PDB entry 2UWT | X-ray diffraction, 2.50 A resolution | chains H and M of the 3 polymer chains in the assembly

Chain H:
Molecule: Reaction center protein H chain
Source organism: Rhodobacter sphaeroides
UniProtKB: P0C0Y7 (RCEH_RHOSH); residue numbers follow UniProt; this construct covers 1-260
Amino-acid sequence (260 residues; numbered 1 to 260; the number before each row is that of its first residue):
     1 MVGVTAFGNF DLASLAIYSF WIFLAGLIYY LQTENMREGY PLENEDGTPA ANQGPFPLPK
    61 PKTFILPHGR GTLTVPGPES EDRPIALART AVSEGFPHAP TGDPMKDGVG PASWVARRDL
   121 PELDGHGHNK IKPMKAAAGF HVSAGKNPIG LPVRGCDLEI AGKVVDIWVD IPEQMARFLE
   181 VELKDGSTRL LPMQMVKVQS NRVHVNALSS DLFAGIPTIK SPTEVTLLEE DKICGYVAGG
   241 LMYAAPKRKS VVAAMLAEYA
Disordered / not traced: 1-10, 252-260

Chain M:
Molecule: Reaction center protein M chain
Source organism: Rhodobacter sphaeroides
UniProtKB: P0C0Y9 (RCEM_RHOSH); numbering as in UniProt (aligned over 1-307)
Amino-acid sequence (307 residues; numbered 1 to 307; the number before each row is that of its first residue):
     1 AEYQNIFSQV QVRGPADLGM TEDVNLANRS GVGPFSTLLG WFGNAQLGPI YLGSLGVLSL
    61 FSGLMWFFTI GIWFWYQAGW NPAVFLRDLF FFSLEPPAPE YGLSFAAPLK EGGLWLIASF
   121 FMFVAVWSWW GRTYLRAQAL GMGKHTAWAF LSAIWLWMVL GFIRPILMGS WSEAVPYGIF
   181 SHLDWTNNFS LVHGNLFYNP FHGLSIAFLY GSALLFAMHG ATILAVSRFG GERELEQIAD
   241 RGTAAERAAL FWRWTMGFNA TMEGIHRWAI WMAVLVTLTG GIGILLSGTV VDNWYVWGQN
   301 HGMAPLN
Disordered / not traced: 304-307
Metal / ion sites: bacteriochlorophyll a Mg site 1 near His182 (its only coordinating residue here); bacteriochlorophyll a Mg site 2 near His202 (its only coordinating residue here); Fe ion: His219, Glu234, His266 (shared with 2 residues of chain L)
Small-molecule neighbours:
  - bacteriochlorophyll a (BCL), molecule 1: Trp66, Met122, Val126, Phe150, Ala153, Ile154, Leu156, Trp157, Leu160, Trp185, Thr186, Asn187, Phe189, Ser190, Asn195, Leu196, Phe197, His202, Ser205, Ile206, Leu209, Tyr210, Val276, Thr277, Gly280, Gly281, Ile284
  - bacteriochlorophyll a (BCL), molecule 2: Phe67, Met122, Trp157, Leu160, Val175, Ile179, His182, Leu183, Trp185, Thr186
  - bacteriochlorophyll a (BCL), molecule 3: Thr186, Phe197, Leu209, Tyr210
  - bacteriochlorophyll a (BCL), molecule 4: Phe197, Gly203, Ile206, Ala207, Tyr210, Gly211, Leu214
  - bacteriopheophytin a (BPH), molecule 1: Ser59, Leu60, Gly63, Leu64, Trp66, Phe67, Ala125, Val126, Trp129, Thr133, Thr146, Ala149, Phe150, Ala153, Ala273, Val274, Thr277
  - bacteriopheophytin a (BPH), molecule 2: Tyr210, Ala213, Leu214, Ala217, Met218, Trp252, Thr255, Met256
  - spheroidene (SPO): Trp66, Phe67, Phe68, Ile70, Gly71, Phe74, Trp75, Phe85, Leu89, Phe105, Trp115, Leu116, Ser119, Phe120, Met122, Phe123, Trp157, Met158, Leu160, Gly161, Phe162, Trp171, Val175, Tyr177, Gly178, Ile179, His182
  - ubiquinone-10 (U10): Leu214, Leu215, Met218, His219, Thr222, Ile223, Ala245, Ala248, Ala249, Trp252, Met256, Phe258, Asn259, Ala260, Thr261, Met262, Ile265, Trp268, Met272

How chain H and chain M interact:
Contacting residue pairs (115):
  Asp11(H) - Val290(M)
  Asp11(H) - Trp297(M)  hydrogen bond
  Asp11(H) - Gly302(M)
  Asp11(H) - Met303(M)
  Leu12(H) - Val290(M)  hydrophobic
  Ala13(H) - Leu286(M)  hydrophobic
  Ala13(H) - Val291(M)  hydrophobic
  Ala13(H) - Trp297(M)
  Ser14(H) - Trp297(M)
  Ser14(H) - Gly302(M)  hydrogen bond (side chain-backbone)
  Ala16(H) - Phe201(M)
  Ile17(H) - Pro200(M)  hydrophobic
  Ile17(H) - Phe201(M)
  Ile17(H) - Leu204(M)  hydrophobic
  Phe20(H) - Leu204(M)  hydrophobic
  Phe20(H) - Phe208(M)  hydrophobic
  Phe20(H) - Thr279(M)
  Trp21(H) - Leu204(M)  hydrophobic
  Phe23(H) - Trp271(M)  hydrophobic
  Phe23(H) - Leu275(M)  hydrophobic
  Leu27(H) - Trp271(M)  hydrophobic
  Leu27(H) - Leu275(M)  hydrophobic
  Tyr30(H) - Arg267(M)  hydrogen bond
  Leu31(H) - Arg267(M)
  Leu31(H) - Trp268(M)
  Gln32(H) - Phe258(M)
  Glu34(H) - Arg267(M)  salt bridge
  Asn35(H) - Asn259(M)
  Asn35(H) - Ala260(M)
  Asn35(H) - Thr261(M)  hydrogen bond (side chain-backbone)
  Asn35(H) - Gly264(M)  hydrogen bond (side chain-backbone)
  Asn35(H) - Ile265(M)  hydrogen bond (side chain-backbone)
  Asn35(H) - Trp268(M)
  Glu38(H) - Ile238(M)
  Glu38(H) - Arg241(M)  salt bridge
  Glu38(H) - Thr261(M)
  Tyr40(H) - Arg253(M)  hydrogen bond
  Leu42(H) - Arg253(M)
  Lys62(H) - Glu263(M)  salt bridge
  Lys62(H) - Arg267(M)
  Phe64(H) - Ile238(M)  hydrophobic
  Phe64(H) - Glu263(M)
  Leu66(H) - Ala239(M)  hydrophobic
  Leu73(H) - Ile238(M)
  Leu73(H) - Ala239(M)
  Glu79(H) - Arg241(M)  salt bridge
  Pro111(H) - Arg247(M)  hydrogen bond (backbone-side chain)
  Ala112(H) - Arg247(M)
  Ser113(H) - Thr243(M)
  Ser113(H) - Arg247(M)  hydrogen bond (backbone-side chain)
  Val115(H) - Arg241(M)
  Val115(H) - Gly242(M)
  Val115(H) - Thr243(M)
  Val115(H) - Glu246(M)
  Arg117(H) - Glu236(M)  hydrogen bond (side chain-backbone)
  Arg117(H) - Gln237(M)
  Arg117(H) - Asp240(M)  hydrogen bond (side chain-backbone)
  Arg117(H) - Arg241(M)
  Arg117(H) - Gly242(M)
  Arg118(H) - Asp240(M)  hydrogen bond (backbone-side chain)
  Glu122(H) - Arg233(M)  salt bridge
  Glu122(H) - Glu236(M)
  Gly125(H) - Met20(M)
  Ile131(H) - Arg233(M)
  Ala138(H) - Pro15(M)
  Gly139(H) - Arg13(M)
  Gly139(H) - Gly14(M)
  Gly139(H) - Pro15(M)
  Phe140(H) - Arg13(M)
  Phe140(H) - Gly14(M)
  Phe140(H) - Pro15(M)
  His141(H) - Val12(M)
  His141(H) - Arg13(M)  hydrogen bond (backbone-backbone)
  Val142(H) - Gln11(M)
  Ser143(H) - Gln11(M)  hydrogen bond (backbone-backbone)
  Ser143(H) - Val12(M)  hydrogen bond (side chain-backbone)
  Ser143(H) - Arg13(M)
  Ala144(H) - Val10(M)
  Ala144(H) - Gln11(M)  hydrogen bond (backbone-backbone)
  Ala144(H) - Thr37(M)
  Ala144(H) - Trp41(M)  hydrophobic
  Gly145(H) - Gln9(M)
  Gly145(H) - Trp41(M)
  Lys146(H) - Val10(M)
  Pro172(H) - Asp17(M)
  Glu173(H) - Asn44(M)
  Gln174(H) - Val12(M)
  Gln174(H) - Arg13(M)
  Gln174(H) - Gly14(M)  hydrogen bond (side chain-backbone)
  Gln174(H) - Pro15(M)  hydrogen bond (side chain-backbone)
  Met175(H) - Val12(M)  hydrophobic
  Met175(H) - Glu232(M)
  Ala176(H) - Val12(M)
  Arg177(H) - Glu232(M)  salt bridge
  Arg177(H) - Arg233(M)
  Gln194(H) - Tyr3(M)
  Gln194(H) - Asn5(M)
  Gln194(H) - Ser227(M)  hydrogen bond (side chain-backbone)
  Gln194(H) - Arg228(M)
  Met195(H) - Arg228(M)  hydrogen bond
  Val196(H) - Tyr3(M)
  Val196(H) - Gln9(M)  hydrogen bond (backbone-side chain)
  Lys197(H) - Gln9(M)
  Val198(H) - Gln9(M)  hydrogen bond (backbone-side chain)
  Leu227(H) - Arg233(M)
  Leu227(H) - Glu236(M)
  Leu227(H) - Asp240(M)
  Glu230(H) - Arg233(M)  salt bridge
  Asp231(H) - Gly242(M)
  Asp231(H) - Thr243(M)  hydrogen bond (side chain-backbone)
  Cys234(H) - Arg228(M)  hydrogen bond (side chain-backbone)
  Cys234(H) - Phe229(M)
  Gly235(H) - Arg247(M)
  Ala238(H) - Phe229(M)  hydrophobic
  Leu241(H) - Arg228(M)
Interface residues without a listed pair, chain H (72 interface residues in all): Leu24, Arg37, Gly39, Gly110, Trp114, His126, Lys130, Met134, Pro148, Val169, Pro192, Met193, Asn206
Interface residues without a listed pair, chain M (56 interface residues in all): Ala1, Glu2, Trp294, His301

Overview:
72 residues of chain H face 56 of chain M across their interface; the contacts include 24 hydrogen bonds and 7
salt bridges. Among the polar pairs are Glu34(H)-Arg267(M), Glu38(H)-Arg241(M) and Lys62(H)-Glu263(M).
Here chain H is Reaction center protein H chain and chain M is Reaction center protein M chain, both from
Rhodobacter sphaeroides. Entry 2UWT (X-ray high resolution structure of the photosynthetic reaction center
from Rb. sphaeroides at pH 6.5 in ...) was determined by X-ray diffraction together with 2J8C, 2J8D, 2UWS,
2UWU, 2UWV, 2UWW and 7 further entries from the same study.
